5JTP - chains B and C of the 8 polymer chains in the assembly; structure by solution NMR.

[Chain B (and C)]
Protein: Protein-export protein SecB
From: Escherichia coli O157:H7
Notes: chain C of this document is another copy of the same molecule, construct and numbering; everything in this record applies to it too
Reference sequence: P0AG88 (SECB_ECO57); residue numbers follow UniProt; this construct covers 1-155
Chain sequence (155 residues; each row starts with the number of its first residue):
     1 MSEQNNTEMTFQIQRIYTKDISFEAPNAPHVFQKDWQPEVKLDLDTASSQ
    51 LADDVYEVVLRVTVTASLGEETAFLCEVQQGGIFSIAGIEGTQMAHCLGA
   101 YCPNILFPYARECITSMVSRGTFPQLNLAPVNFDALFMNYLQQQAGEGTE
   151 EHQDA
What the authors report for this chain:
  - mutagenesis - V40A/L42A/L44A (40-fold): decreased binding to Alkaline phosphatase

[Interface between chain B and chain C]
Pairs across the interface (20; chain B residue first):
  Arg111(B) with Thr122(C)
  Glu112(B) with Glu112(C); Ser116(C); Arg120(C)
  Thr115(B) with Ser119(C); Gln125(C)
  Ser116(B) with Glu112(C)
  Ser119(B) with Arg111(C); Thr115(C); Gln125(C); Asn127(C)
  Arg120(B) with Glu112(C)
  Thr122(B) with Arg111(C)
  Phe123(B) with Gln125(C)
  Pro124(B) with Gln125(C)
  Gln125(B) with Ser119(C); Phe123(C); Pro124(C); Gln125(C)
  Asn127(B) with Ser119(C)
Also at the interface, not in a pair above, chain B (12 interface residues in all): Leu126

[Summary]
The interface between chain B and chain C involves 12 residues on one side and 11 on the other. From the
paper: V40A/L42A/L44A of chain B reduce binding to Alkaline phosphatase.
Chain B and chain C are both Protein-export protein SecB (Escherichia coli O157:H7); the structure, The
structure of chaperone SecB in complex with unstructured proPhoA binding site e, was determined by solution
NMR (same publication as 5JTL, 5JTM, 5JTN, 5JTO, 5JTQ and 5JTR).
